4FHG - chain A; structure by X-ray diffraction, 2.00 A resolution.

== Chain A ==
Molecule: Spore photoproduct lyase
Organism: Geobacillus thermodenitrificans
Reference sequence: A4IQU1 (A4IQU1_GEOTN); residue numbers follow UniProt; this construct covers 2-341
Sequence (368 residues; row label = number of the first residue in the row; numbers below 1 keep their minus sign (Met-26 is residue -26)):
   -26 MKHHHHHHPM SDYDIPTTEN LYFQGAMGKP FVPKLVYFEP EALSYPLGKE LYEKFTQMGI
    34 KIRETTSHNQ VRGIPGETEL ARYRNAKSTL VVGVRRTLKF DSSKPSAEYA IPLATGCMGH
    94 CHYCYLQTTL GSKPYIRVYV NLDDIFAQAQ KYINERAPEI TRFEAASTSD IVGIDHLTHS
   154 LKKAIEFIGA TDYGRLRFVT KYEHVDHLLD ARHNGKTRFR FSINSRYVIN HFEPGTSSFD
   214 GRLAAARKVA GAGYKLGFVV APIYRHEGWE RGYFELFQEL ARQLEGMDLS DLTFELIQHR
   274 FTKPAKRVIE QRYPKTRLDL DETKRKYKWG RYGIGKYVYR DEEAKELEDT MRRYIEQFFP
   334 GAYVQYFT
Not modelled in the structure: -26 to 1
Differences from the reference sequence: expression tag (-26 to 1); engineered mutation Ser140 (Cys in A4IQU1)
Metal / ion sites: 4Fe-4S cluster Fe: Cys90, Cys94, Cys97 (together with Se-ADENOSYLSELENOMETHIONINE)
Residues lining bound ligands:
  - Se-ADENOSYLSELENOMETHIONINE (EEM; [(3S)-3-amino-4-hydroxy-4-oxo-butyl]-[[(2S,3S,4R,5R)-5-(6-aminopurin-9-yl)-3,4-dihydroxy-oxolan-2-yl]methyl]-methyl-selanium): Tyr96, Cys97, Tyr98, Leu99, Ala139, Ser140, Ser142, Asp143, Val172, Thr173, Lys174, Ser195, Val232, Ala234, Pro235, Ile270, Gln271, His272, Arg273
  - 4Fe-4S cluster (SF4): Lys60, Cys90, Gly92, His93, Cys94, Tyr96, Cys97, Leu99, Asp143, Lys174, Tyr175, Thr209
What the authors report for this chain:
  - mutagenesis - C140S (2.5-fold): decreased catalytic activity

== In short ==
Bound to chain A: 4Fe-4S cluster and Se-ADENOSYLSELENOMETHIONINE. The 4Fe-4S cluster Fe site is built by
Cys90, Cys94 and Cys97. The paper reports that C140S reduces catalytic activity.
Chain A is Spore photoproduct lyase (Geobacillus thermodenitrificans); the structure, Spore photoproduct lyase
C140S mutant, was determined by X-ray diffraction, deposited together with 4FHC, 4FHD, 4FHE and 4FHF.
